Entry 5V7Q (electron microscopy, 3.70 A resolution); this record covers chains 2 and A of the 31 polymer chains in the assembly.

[Chain 2]
Name: 50S ribosomal protein L34
From: Mycobacterium tuberculosis
UniProtKB: A0A1L6JUG3 (A0A1L6JUG3_MYCTX); residue numbers follow UniProt; this construct covers 1-47
Chain sequence (47 residues; row label = number of the first residue in the row):
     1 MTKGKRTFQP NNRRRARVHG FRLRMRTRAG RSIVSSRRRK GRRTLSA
Not modelled in the structure: 1-3, 46-47

[Chain A]
Molecule: 23S rRNA
From: Mycobacterium tuberculosis
Sequence (3138 nucleotides; numbered 1 to 3138; the number before each row is that of its first residue):
     1 UUGUAAGUGU CUAAGGGCGC AUGGUGGAUG CCUUGGCAUC GAGAGCCGAU GAAGGACGUG
    61 GGAGGCUGCG AUAUGCCUCG GGGAGCUGUC AACCGAGCGU GGAUCCGAGG AUUUCCGAAU
   121 GGGGAAACCC AGCACGAGUG AUGUCGUGCU ACCCGCAUCU GAAUAUAUAG GGUGCGGGAG
   181 GGAACGCGGG GAAGUGAAAC AUCUCAGUAC CCGUAGGAGG AGAAAACAAU UGUGAUUCCG
   241 CAAGUAGUGG CGAGCGAACG CGGAACAGGC UAAACCGCAC GCAUGGGUAA CCGGGUAGGG
   301 GUUGUGUGUG CGGGGUUGUG GGAGGAUAUG UCUCAGCGCU ACCCGGCUGA GAGGCAGUCA
   361 GAAAGUGUCG UGGUUAGCGG AAGUGGCCUG GGAUGGUCUG CCGUAGACGG UGAGAGCCCG
   421 GUACGCGAAA ACCCGGCACC UGCCUAGUAU CAAUUCCCGA GUAGCAGCGG GCCCGUGGAA
   481 UCCGCUGUGA AUCCGCCGGG ACCACCCGGU AAGCCUAAAU ACUCCUCGAU GACCGAUAGC
   541 GGAUUAGUAC CGUGAGGGAA UGGUGAAAAG UACCCCGGGA GGGGAGUGAA AGAGUACCUG
   601 AAACCGUGUG CCUACAAUCC GUCAGAGCCU CCUUUUCCUC UCCGGAGGAG GGUGGUGAUG
   661 GCGUGCCUUU UGAAGAAUGA GCCUGCGAGU CAGGGACAUG UCGCAAGGUU AACCCGUGUG
   721 GGGUAGCCGC AGCGAAAGCG AGUCUGAAUA GGGCGACCCA CACGCGCAUA CGCGCGUGUG
   781 AAUAGUGGCG UGUUCUGGAC CCGAAGCGGA GUGAUCUACC CAUGGCCAGG GUGAAGCGCG
   841 GGUAAGACCG CGUGGAGGCC CGAACCCACU UAGGUUGAAG ACUGAGGGGA UGAGCUGUGG
   901 GUAGGGGUGA AAGGCCAAUC AAACUCCGUG AUAGCUGGUU CUCCCCGAAA UGCAUUUAGG
   961 UGCAGCGUUG CGUGGUUCAC CGCGGAGGUA GAGCUACUGG AUGGCCGAUG GGCCCUACUA
  1021 GGUUACUGAC GUCAGCCAAA CUCCGAAUGC CGUGGUGUAA AGCGUGGCAG UGAGACGGCG
  1081 GGGGAUAAGC UCCGUACGUC GAAAGGGAAA CAGCCCAGAU CGCCGGCUAA GGCCCCCAAG
  1141 CGUGUGCUAA GUGGGAAAGG AUGUGCAGUC GCAAAGACAA CCAGGAGGUU GGCUUAGAAG
  1201 CAGCCACCCU UGAAAGAGUG CGUAAUAGCU CACUGGUCAA GUGAUUGUGC GCCGAUAAUG
  1261 UAGCGGGGCU CAAGCACACC GCCGAAGCCG CGGCACAUCC ACCUUGUGGU GGGUGUGGGU
  1321 AGGGGAGCGU CCCUCAUUCA GCGAAGCCAC CGGGUGACCG GUGGUGGAGG GUGGGGGAGU
  1381 GAGAAUGCAG GCAUGAGUAG CGACAAGGCA AGUGAGAACC UUGCCCGCCG AAAGACCAAG
  1441 GGUUCCUGGG CCAGGCCAGU CCGCCCAGGG UGAGUCGGGA CCUAAGGCGA GGCCGACAGG
  1501 CGUAGUCGAU GGACAACGGG UUGAUAUUCC CGUACCCGUG UGUGGGCGCC CGUGACGAAU
  1561 CAGCGGUACU AACCACCCAA AACCGGAUCG AUCACUCCCC UUCGGGGGUG UGGAGUUCUG
  1621 GGGCUGCGUG GGAACUUCGC UGGUAGUAGU CAAGCGAAGG GGUGACGCAG GAAGGUAGCC
  1681 GUACCAGUCA GUGGUAACAC UGGGGCAAGC CGGUAGGGAG AGCGAUAGGC AAAUCCGUCG
  1741 CUCACUAAUC CUGAGAGGUG ACGCAUAGCC GGUUGAGGCG AAUUCGGUGA UCCUCUGCUG
  1801 CCAAGAAAAG CCUCUAGCGA GCACACACAC GGCCCGUACC CCAAACCGAC ACAGGUGGUC
  1861 AGGUAGAGCA UACCAAGGCG UACGAGAUAA CUAUGGUUAA GGAACUCGGC AAAAUGCCCC
  1921 CGUAACUUCG GGAGAAGGGG GACCGGAAUA UCGUGAACAC CCUUGCGGUG GGAGCGGGAU
  1981 CCGGUCGCAG AAACCAGUGA GGAGCGACUG UUUACUAAAA ACACAGGUCC GUGCGAAGUC
  2041 GCAAGACGAU GUAUACGGAC UGACGCCUGC CCGGUGCUGG AAGGUUAAGA GGACCCGUUA
  2101 ACCCGCAAGG GUGAAGCGGA GAAUUUAAGC CCCAGUAAAC GGCGGUGGUA ACUAUAACCA
  2161 UCCUAAGGUA GCGAAAUUCC UUGUCGGGUA AGUUCCGACC UGCACGAAUG GCGUAACGAC
  2221 UUCUCAACUG UCUCAACCAU AGACUCGGCG AAAUUGCACU ACGAGUAAAG AUGCUCGUUA
  2281 CGCGCGGCAG GACGAAAAGA CCCCGGGACC UUCACUACAA CUUGGUAUUG AUGUUCGGUA
  2341 CGGUUUGUGU AGGAUAGGUG GGAGACUGUG AAACCUCGAC GCCAGUUGGG GCGGAGUCGU
  2401 UGUUGAAAUA CCACUCUGAU CGUAUUGGGC AUCUAACCUC GAACCCUGAA UCGGGUUUAG
  2461 GGACAGUGCC UGGCGGGUAG UUUAACUGGG GCGGUUGCCU CCUAAAAUGU AACGGAGGCG
  2521 CCCAAAGGUU CCCUCAACCU GGACGGCAAU CAGGUGGCGA GUGUAAAUGC ACAAGGGAGC
  2581 UUGACUGCGA GACUUACAAG UCAAGCAGGG ACGAAAGUCG GGAUUAGUGA UCCGGCACCC
  2641 CCGAGUGGAA GGGGUGUCGC UCAACGGAUA AAAGGUACCC CGGGGAUAAC AGGCUGAUCU
  2701 UCCCCAAGAG UCCAUAUCGA CGGGAUGGUU UGGCACCUCG AUGUCGGCUC GUCGCAUCCU
  2761 GGGGCUGGAG CAGGUCCCAA GGGUUGGGCU GUUCGCCCAU UAAAGCGGCA CGCGAGCUGG
  2821 GUUUAGAACG UCGUGAGACA GUUCGGUCUC UAUCCGCCGC GCGCGUCAGA AACUUGAGGA
  2881 AACCUGUCCC UAGUACGAGA GGACCGGGAC GGACGAACCU CUGGUGCACC AGUUGUCCCG
  2941 CCAGGGGCAC CGCUGGAUAG CCACGUUCGG UCAGGAUAAC CGCUGAAAGC AUCUAAGCGG
  3001 GAAACCUUCU CCAAGAUCAG GUUUCUCACC CACUUGGUGG GAUAAGGCCC CCCGCAGAAC
  3061 ACGGGUUCAA UAGGUCAGAC CUGGAAGCUC AGUAAUGGGU GUAGGGAACU GGUGCUAACC
  3121 GGCCGAAAAC UUACAACA
Not modelled in the structure: 1-4, 1013-1022, 3133-3138
Small-molecule neighbours: Llinezolid-114 (917; N-({(5S)-2-oxo-3-[4-(1,3-thiazol-5-yl)phenyl]-1,3-oxazolidin-5-yl}methyl)acetamide): G2299, A2300, A2689, C2690, A2741, U2742, G2743, U2744, U2823
Reported in the primary citation:
  - contacts within the chain: A1591-G2079, A1591-C2132
  - binding site for Llinezolid-114: U2744

[Chain 2 / chain A interface]
Pairs across the interface (84):
  Gly4(2) - C867(A)  hydrogen bond to the phosphate
  Lys5(2) - A881(A)  salt bridge to the phosphate
  Lys5(2) - G1854(A)  base contact
  Lys5(2) - G1855(A)  hydrogen bond to the sugar
  Arg6(2) - C816(A)  sugar contact
  Arg6(2) - U817(A)  salt bridge to the phosphate
  Arg6(2) - U896(A)  hydrogen bond to the phosphate
  Arg6(2) - G897(A)  salt bridge to the phosphate
  Thr7(2) - C816(A)  sugar contact
  Phe8(2) - U553(A)  sugar contact
  Phe8(2) - U815(A)  sugar contact
  Phe8(2) - A917(A)  base contact
  Phe8(2) - C1847(A)  hydrogen bond to the sugar
  Gln9(2) - U815(A)  base contact
  Pro10(2) - U815(A)  base contact
  Pro10(2) - C1847(A)  sugar contact
  Asn11(2) - U815(A)  base contact
  Asn11(2) - U898(A)  phosphate contact
  Asn11(2) - G899(A)  hydrogen bond to the phosphate
  Asn11(2) - A1439(A)  sugar contact
  Asn12(2) - G1440(A)  hydrogen bond to the phosphate
  Asn12(2) - G1441(A)  hydrogen bond to the phosphate
  Arg13(2) - A125(A)  base contact
  Arg13(2) - A1509(A)  salt bridge to the phosphate
  Arg14(2) - U815(A)  hydrogen bond to the sugar
  Arg14(2) - G899(A)  salt bridge to the phosphate
  Arg14(2) - G900(A)  salt bridge to the phosphate
  Arg15(2) - U815(A)  base contact
  Ala16(2) - A125(A)  sugar contact
  Ala16(2) - A126(A)  phosphate contact
  Arg17(2) - G899(A)  hydrogen bond to the phosphate
  Arg17(2) - G900(A)  salt bridge to the phosphate
  Arg17(2) - G1508(A)  phosphate contact
  Arg17(2) - A1509(A)  salt bridge to the phosphate
  Val18(2) - G813(A)  phosphate contact
  His19(2) - U553(A)  sugar contact
  His19(2) - G554(A)  sugar contact
  His19(2) - G813(A)  salt bridge to the phosphate
  His19(2) - U815(A)  base contact
  Gly20(2) - A126(A)  phosphate contact
  Phe21(2) - G117(A)  sugar contact
  Phe21(2) - A126(A)  sugar contact
  Arg22(2) - G117(A)  salt bridge to the phosphate
  Arg22(2) - G124(A)  hydrogen bond to the base
  Arg22(2) - A125(A)  salt bridge to the phosphate
  Arg22(2) - A126(A)  phosphate contact
  Arg24(2) - G554(A)  sugar contact
  Arg24(2) - U812(A)  phosphate contact
  Arg24(2) - G813(A)  salt bridge to the phosphate
  Met25(2) - A118(A)  phosphate contact
  Arg26(2) - C1488(A)  salt bridge to the phosphate
  Arg26(2) - G1500(A)  salt bridge to the phosphate
  Arg28(2) - C212(A)  salt bridge to the phosphate
  Arg28(2) - G213(A)  salt bridge to the phosphate
  Arg28(2) - G1499(A)  phosphate contact
  Ala29(2) - G811(A)  sugar contact
  Arg31(2) - G180(A)  sugar contact
  Arg31(2) - G181(A)  phosphate contact
  Ile33(2) - A555(A)  phosphate contact
  Ile33(2) - G556(A)  phosphate contact
  Ile33(2) - G811(A)  sugar contact
  Ile33(2) - U812(A)  sugar contact
  Ser35(2) - G182(A)  phosphate contact
  Ser36(2) - G556(A)  phosphate contact
  Arg37(2) - A555(A)  salt bridge to the phosphate
  Arg37(2) - G556(A)  salt bridge to the phosphate
  Arg38(2) - A53(A)  hydrogen bond to the base
  Arg38(2) - G54(A)  hydrogen bond to the sugar
  Arg39(2) - G182(A)  salt bridge to the phosphate
  Arg39(2) - A183(A)  sugar contact
  Lys40(2) - G547(A)  base contact
  Lys40(2) - G557(A)  salt bridge to the phosphate
  Lys40(2) - G558(A)  hydrogen bond to the base
  Gly41(2) - G547(A)  sugar contact
  Gly41(2) - U548(A)  phosphate contact
  Arg42(2) - G547(A)  sugar contact
  Arg42(2) - U548(A)  salt bridge to the phosphate
  Arg42(2) - G556(A)  hydrogen bond to the base
  Arg42(2) - G557(A)  base contact
  Arg42(2) - G558(A)  hydrogen bond to the base
  Arg43(2) - U548(A)  phosphate contact
  Arg43(2) - A549(A)  salt bridge to the phosphate
  Thr44(2) - A126(A)  hydrogen bond to the base
  Leu45(2) - A555(A)  phosphate contact
Other interface residues (no listed pair), chain 2 (38 interface residues in all): Thr27
Other interface residues (no listed pair), chain A (56 interface residues in all): C550, C551, A814, C866, C882, G1487, C1501, G1848, A2014

[Overview]
Chain 2 and chain A form an interface of 38 and 56 residues respectively; the contacts include 16 hydrogen
bonds and 22 salt bridges. Polar contacts include Arg22(2)-G124(A), Arg38(2)-A53(A) and Lys40(2)-G558(A).
Chain A binds Llinezolid-114. The paper reports a binding site for Llinezolid-114 at U2744(A); contacts within
the chain involving G2079(A), A1591(A) and C2132(A).
Here chain 2 is 50S ribosomal protein L34 and chain A is 23S rRNA, both from Mycobacterium tuberculosis. Entry
5V7Q (Cryo-EM structure of the large ribosomal subunit from Mycobacterium tuberculosis bound with a potent
linezolid analog) was determined by electron microscopy (same publication as 5V93).
